Entry 7MEM (electron microscopy, 3.20 A resolution); this record covers chains E and L of the 12 polymer chains in the assembly.

[Chain E]
Protein: Hemagglutinin HA1 chain
Organism: Influenza A virus (strain swl A/California/04/2009 H1N1)
UniProtKB: C3W5S1 (C3W5S1_I09A0); the construct lacks a stretch of the UniProt sequence, so the offset changes along the chain: 11-55 = UniProt 18-62; 56-83 = UniProt 64-91; 84-92 = UniProt 93-101; 93-125 = UniProt 103-135; 3 more segments
Sequence (331 residues; row label = number of the first residue in the row; a row labelled like 125A-125C holds insertion residues (125A, then the next letters in order)):
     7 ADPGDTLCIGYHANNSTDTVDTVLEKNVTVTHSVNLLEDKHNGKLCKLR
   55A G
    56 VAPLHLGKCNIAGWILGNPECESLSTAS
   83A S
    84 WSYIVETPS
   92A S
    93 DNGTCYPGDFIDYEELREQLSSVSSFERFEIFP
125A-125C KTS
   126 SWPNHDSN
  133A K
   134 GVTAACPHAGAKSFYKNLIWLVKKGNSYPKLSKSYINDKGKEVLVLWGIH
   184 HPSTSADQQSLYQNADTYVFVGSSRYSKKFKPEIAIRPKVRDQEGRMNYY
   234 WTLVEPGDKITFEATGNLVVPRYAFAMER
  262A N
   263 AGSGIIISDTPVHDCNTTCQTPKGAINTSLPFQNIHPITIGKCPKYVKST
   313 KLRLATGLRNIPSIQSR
Not modelled in the structure: 7-11, 325-329
Differences from the reference sequence: expression tag (7-10)
Disulfide bonds: Cys52-Cys277, Cys64-Cys76, Cys97-Cys139, Cys281-Cys305
Covalent attachments: glycan linked to Asn33; N-acetylglucosamine (NAG) linked to Asn94, Asn278, Asn289

[Chain L]
Protein: Light chain of monoclonal antibody 045-09 2B05
Organism: Homo sapiens
Notes: antibody fragment or engineered binder
Sequence (107 residues; numbered 1 to 107; the number before each row is that of its first residue):
     1 DIQMTQSPSSLSAFVGDRVTIACQASQDIRIHLNWYQQKPGKAPKLLIYD
    51 ASNLEAGVPSRFSGSGSGTDFTFTISSLQPEDIATYYCQHYHNLPRTFGG
   101 GTKVEIK
Disulfide bonds: Cys23-Cys88

[How chain E and chain L interact]
Contacting residue pairs (10):
  Pro125(E) - Tyr49(L)
  Thr125B(E) - Ala56(L)
  Ser125C(E) - Tyr49(L)  hydrogen bond
  Ser125C(E) - Glu55(L)
  Ser125C(E) - Ala56(L)
  Asp171(E) - Arg30(L)
  Asp171(E) - His32(L)  salt bridge
  Lys172(E) - His32(L)
  Lys172(E) - Tyr91(L)  hydrogen bond (side chain-backbone)
  Lys172(E) - His92(L)  hydrogen bond (side chain-backbone)
Interface residues without a listed pair, chain E (6 interface residues in all): Ser126
Interface residues without a listed pair, chain L (8 interface residues in all): Leu54

[In short]
6 residues of chain E face 8 of chain L across their interface; the contacts include 3 hydrogen bonds and 1
salt bridge. Polar contacts include Asp171(E)-His32(L), Ser125C(E)-Tyr49(L) and Lys172(E)-Tyr91(L). Covalently
linked N-acetylglucosamine: at Asn94(E), Asn278(E) and Asn289(E).
Chain E is Hemagglutinin HA1 chain (Influenza A virus (strain swl A/California/04/2009 H1N1)) and chain L is
Light chain of monoclonal antibody 045-09 2B05 (Homo sapiens); the structure, CryoEM structure of monoclonal
Fab 045-09 2B05 binding the lateral patch of influenza virus H1 HA, was determined by electron microscopy.
